PDB entry 1D6F | X-ray diffraction, 1.69 A resolution | chain A

[Chain A]
Protein: Chalcone synthase
Organism: Medicago sativa
Notes: EC 2.3.1.74
UniProt: P30074 (CHS2_MEDSA); residue numbers follow UniProt; this construct covers 1-389
Chain sequence (389 residues; numbered 1 to 389; the number before each row is that of its first residue):
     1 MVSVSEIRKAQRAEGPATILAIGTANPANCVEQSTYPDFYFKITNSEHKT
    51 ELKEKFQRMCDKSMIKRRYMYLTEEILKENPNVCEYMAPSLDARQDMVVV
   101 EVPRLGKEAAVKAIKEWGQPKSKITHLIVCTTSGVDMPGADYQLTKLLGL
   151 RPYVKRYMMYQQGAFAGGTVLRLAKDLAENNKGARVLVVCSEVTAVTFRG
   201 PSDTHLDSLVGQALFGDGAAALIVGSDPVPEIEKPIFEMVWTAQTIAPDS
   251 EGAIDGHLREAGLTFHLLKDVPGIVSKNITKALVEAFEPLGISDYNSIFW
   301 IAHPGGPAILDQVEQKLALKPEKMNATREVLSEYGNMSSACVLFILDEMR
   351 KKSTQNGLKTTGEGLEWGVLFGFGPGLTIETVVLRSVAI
Construct notes: engineered mutation Ala164 (Cys in P30074)
Residues lining bound ligands: B3P (2-[3-(2-hydroxy-1,1-dihydroxymethyl-ethylamino)-propylamino]-2-hydroxymethyl-propane-1,3-diol): Ala164, Val210, Leu214, Phe215, Ile254, Leu267, Val271, Pro272, His303, Gly305, Gly306, Pro307, Ala308, Ile309, Asn336, Phe373, Gly374
Swiss-Prot annotation at these positions:
  - binding site (CoA): Lys55 to Lys62, Ala308
  - binding site (substrate): Thr197, Gly216, Asp217
  - mutagenesis: Phe215 (F215S/W/Y: Drastically reduces catalytic efficiency), Gly256 (G256A: Decreases catalytic efficiency 2-fold; G256F/L: Drastically reduces catalytic efficiency; G256V: Decreases catalytic efficiency 7-fold), Phe265 (F265V: Decreases catalytic efficiency 2-fold), His303 (H303A/D/N/T: Drastically reduces catalytic efficiency; H303Q: Decreases catalytic efficiency 13-fold), Asn336 (N336A/D/H/K/Q: Drastically reduces catalytic efficiency)

[In short]
Bound to chain A: compound B3P. Curated annotation (UniProt) lists 9 CoA-binding residues, 3 substrate-binding
residues and 5 mutagenesis sites.
Chain A is Chalcone synthase (Medicago sativa); the structure, Chalcone synthase C164A mutant, was determined
by X-ray diffraction together with 1D6H and 1D6I from the same study.
